Entry 7R89 (electron microscopy, 2.60 A resolution); this record covers chains B and C of the 4 polymer chains in the assembly.

== Chain B ==
Protein: ATP-binding cassette sub-family G member 8
From: Homo sapiens
Notes: EC 7.6.2.-
UniProt: Q9H221 (ABCG8_HUMAN); residues 1-673 here = UniProt positions 1-673
Amino-acid sequence (715 residues; numbered 1 to 715; the number before each row is that of its first residue):
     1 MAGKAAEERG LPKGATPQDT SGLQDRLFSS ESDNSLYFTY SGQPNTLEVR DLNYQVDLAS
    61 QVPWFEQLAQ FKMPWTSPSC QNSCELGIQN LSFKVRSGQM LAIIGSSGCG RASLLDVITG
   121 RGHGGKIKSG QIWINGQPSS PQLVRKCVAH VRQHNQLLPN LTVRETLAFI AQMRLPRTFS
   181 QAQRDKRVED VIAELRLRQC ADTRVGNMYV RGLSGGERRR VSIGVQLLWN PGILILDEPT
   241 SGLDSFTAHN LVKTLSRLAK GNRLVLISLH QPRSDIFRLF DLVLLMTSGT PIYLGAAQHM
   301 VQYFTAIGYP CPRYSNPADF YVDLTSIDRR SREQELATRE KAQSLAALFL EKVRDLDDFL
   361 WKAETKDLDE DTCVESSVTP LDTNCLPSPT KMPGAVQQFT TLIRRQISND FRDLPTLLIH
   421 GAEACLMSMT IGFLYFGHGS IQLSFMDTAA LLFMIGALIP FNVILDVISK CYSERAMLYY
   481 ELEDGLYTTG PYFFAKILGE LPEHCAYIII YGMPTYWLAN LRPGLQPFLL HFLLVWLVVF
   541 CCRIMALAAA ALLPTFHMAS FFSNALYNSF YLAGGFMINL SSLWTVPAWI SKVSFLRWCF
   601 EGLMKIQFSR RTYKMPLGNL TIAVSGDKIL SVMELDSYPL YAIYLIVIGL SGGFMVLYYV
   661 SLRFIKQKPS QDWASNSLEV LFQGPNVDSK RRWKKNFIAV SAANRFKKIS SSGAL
Unresolved in the structure: 1-25, 57-86, 123-125, 208-209, 326-391, 612-625, 670-715
Sequence notes: expression tag (674-715)
Ligand contacts: ergosterol (ERG): I419, E423, L465
UniProt features mapped onto this chain:
  - glycosylation: N619 (N-linked (GlcNAc...) asparagine)
  - natural variant: D19 (D19H: Associated significantly with GBD4), R184 (R184H: In STSL1), P231 (P231T: In STSL1), E238 (E238K: In STSL1; uncertain significance), R263 (R263Q: In STSL1), R405 (R405H: In STSL1), L501 (L501P: In STSL1), R543 (R543S: In STSL1), F570 (deletion: In STSL1), L572 (L572P: In STSL1), G574 (G574E: In STSL1; G574R: In STSL1), L596 (L596R: In STSL1)
  - mutagenesis: G216 (G216D: Loss of ATPase activity)
Reported in the primary citation:
  - mutagenesis - I419E, F561A: unchanged expression

== Chain C ==
Protein: 2C7 Fab heavy chain
From: Mus musculus
Notes: antibody fragment or engineered binder
Amino-acid sequence (245 residues; row label = number of the first residue in the row):
     1 MGWSCIILFL VATATGVHSE VKLVESGGGL VQPGGSLRLS CATSGFTFSE FFMEWVRQPP
    61 GKRLEWVAVS RNEANDYTTD YSASVKGRFI VSRDTSQNIL YLQMNALRAE DTAIYYCARD
   121 AWMGFDYWGQ GTTVTVSSAS TKGPSVFPLA PSSKSTSGGT AALGCLVKDY FPEPVTVSWN
   181 SGALTSGVHT FPAVLQSSGL YSLSSVVTVP SSSLGTQTYI CNVNHKPSNT KVDKRVEPKS
   241 CDKTH
Unresolved in the structure: 1-20, 135-245
Disulfide bonds: C41-C117

== Chain B / chain C interface ==
Contacting residue pairs (14; chain B residue first):
  D33(B) - R71(C)  salt bridge
  N34(B) - R71(C)
  N34(B) - N75(C)
  S35(B) - F52(C)
  S35(B) - R71(C)  hydrogen bond
  S35(B) - N75(C)
  L36(B) - N75(C)
  Y37(B) - F52(C)  hydrophobic
  Y37(B) - W122(C)  hydrophobic
  T39(B) - A74(C)
  D190(B) - W122(C)
  A193(B) - W122(C)  hydrophobic
  R198(B) - W122(C)  hydrogen bond (side chain-backbone)
  R198(B) - M123(C)

== In short ==
Chain B and chain C form an interface of 9 and 6 residues respectively; the contacts include 2 hydrogen bonds
and 1 salt bridge. Polar contacts include D33(B)-R71(C), S35(B)-R71(C) and R198(B)-W122(C). Chain B binds
ergosterol. The paper reports that I419E and F561A of chain B leave expression unchanged.
Chain B is ATP-binding cassette sub-family G member 8 (Homo sapiens) and chain C is 2C7 Fab heavy chain (Mus
musculus); the structure, The structure of human ABCG5/ABCG8 purified from yeast, was determined by electron
microscopy together with 7R87, 7R88, 7R8A and 7R8B from the same study.
